PDB entry 4MDI | X-ray diffraction, 2.00 A resolution | chains A and B of the 3 polymer chains in the assembly

# Chain A
Name: HLA class II histocompatibility antigen, DR alpha chain
Source organism: Homo sapiens
Notes: fragment: Extracellular Domain
UniProt: P01903 (DRA_HUMAN); residues 1-181 here correspond to UniProt positions 26-206 (UniProt number = residue number + 25)
Amino-acid sequence (189 residues; numbered 1 to 189; the number before each row is that of its first residue):
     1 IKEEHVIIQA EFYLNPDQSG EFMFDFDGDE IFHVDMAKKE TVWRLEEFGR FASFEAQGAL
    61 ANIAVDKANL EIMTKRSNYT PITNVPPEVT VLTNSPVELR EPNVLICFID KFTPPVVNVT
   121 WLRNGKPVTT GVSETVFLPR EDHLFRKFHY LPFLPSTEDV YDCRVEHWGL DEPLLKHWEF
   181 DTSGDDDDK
Disordered / not traced: 1-2, 182-189
Differences from the reference sequence: expression tag (182-189)
UniProt features mapped onto this chain:
  - region: Glu179 to Asp181 (Connecting peptide)
  - site: Gln9 (Self- and pathogen-derived peptide antigen), Gly49 (Self-peptide antigen), Phe51 (Self- and pathogen-derived peptide antigen), Ala52 (Self-peptide antigen), Ser53 (Self- and pathogen-derived peptide antigen), Glu55 (Pathogen-derived peptide antigen), Asn62 (Self- and pathogen-derived peptide antigen), Asn69 (Pathogen-derived peptide antigen), Arg76 (Self- and pathogen-derived peptide antigen)
  - glycosylation (N-linked (GlcNAc...) asparagine): Asn78, Asn118
Disulfide bonds: Cys107-Cys163
Covalently attached groups: N-acetylglucosamine (NAG) linked to Asn78, Asn118

# Chain B
Name: HLA class II histocompatibility antigen, DRB1-4 beta chain
Source organism: Homo sapiens
Notes: fragment: Extracellular Domain
UniProt: P13760 (2B14_HUMAN); residues 1-190 here correspond to UniProt positions 30-219 (UniProt number = residue number + 29)
Amino-acid sequence (200 residues; numbered -1 to 198; the number before each row is that of its first residue; numbers below 1 keep their minus sign (Gly-1 is residue -1)):
    -1 GSGDTRPRFL EQVKHECHFF NGTERVRFLD RYFYHQEEYV RFDSDVGEYR AVTELGRPDA
    59 EYWNSQKDIL EDERAAVDTY CRHNYGVVES FTVQRRVYPE VTVYPAKTQP LQHHNLLVCS
   119 VNGFYPGSIE VRWFRNGQEE KTGVVSTGLI QNGDWTFQTL VMLETVPRSG EVYTCQVEHP
   179 SLTSPLTVEW RATGGDDDDK
Disordered / not traced: -1 to 1, 191-198
Differences from the reference sequence: expression tag (-1 to 0, 191-198); variant Ile67 (Leu96 in P13760), Asp70 (Gln99 in P13760), Glu71 (Lys100 in P13760), Val86 (Gly115 in P13760)
Disulfide bonds: Cys15-Cys79, Cys117-Cys173
Covalently attached groups: N-acetylglucosamine (NAG) linked to Asn19

# Interface between chain A and chain B
Pairs across the interface (120):
  Glu3(A) with His16(B), salt bridge; Phe17(B); Phe18(B)
  Glu4(A) with Phe17(B), hydrogen bond (backbone-backbone); Asn19(B); Gly20(B), hydrogen bond (side chain-backbone)
  His5(A) with Cys15(B); His16(B); Phe17(B), hydrogen bond (backbone-backbone)
  Val6(A) with Cys15(B); His16(B)
  Ile7(A) with His13(B); Glu14(B); Cys15(B), hydrogen bond (backbone-backbone); Phe17(B), hydrophobic
  Ile8(A) with Lys12(B); His13(B); Glu14(B)
  Gln9(A) with Val11(B); Lys12(B); His13(B), hydrogen bond (backbone-backbone); Tyr78(B), hydrogen bond
  Ala10(A) with Val11(B)
  Glu11(A) with Gln10(B); Val11(B), hydrogen bond (backbone-backbone); His13(B), salt bridge
  Phe12(A) with Leu8(B), hydrophobic; Glu9(B)
  Tyr13(A) with Phe7(B); Leu8(B); Glu9(B), hydrogen bond (backbone-backbone)
  Leu14(A) with Arg6(B); Phe7(B)
  Asn15(A) with Arg6(B); Phe7(B), hydrogen bond (backbone-backbone)
  Pro16(A) with Arg4(B); Pro5(B); Arg6(B)
  Asp17(A) with Arg6(B), salt bridge
  Phe24(A) with Tyr78(B); Asn82(B)
  Phe26(A) with Thr90(B); Val91(B); Tyr123(B); Trp153(B), hydrophobic
  Gly28(A) with Gln149(B), hydrogen bond (backbone-side chain)
  Asp29(A) with Tyr123(B); Gln149(B); Trp153(B)
  Glu30(A) with Trp153(B), hydrogen bond (backbone-side chain)
  Arg44(A) with Gly151(B), hydrogen bond (side chain-backbone); Asp152(B); Trp153(B)
  Leu45(A) with Arg93(B)
  Glu47(A) with Phe89(B)
  Phe48(A) with Phe89(B), hydrophobic; Trp153(B)
  Phe51(A) with Phe89(B), hydrophobic
  Ala52(A) with Val85(B), hydrophobic
  Asn62(A) with His13(B)
  Asp66(A) with Glu9(B); Val11(B)
  Leu70(A) with Phe7(B); Leu8(B); Glu9(B); Tyr32(B), hydrophobic
  Met73(A) with Glu9(B); Tyr32(B), hydrophobic; Tyr37(B); Leu53(B); Asp57(B)
  Thr74(A) with Phe7(B); Tyr32(B)
  Arg76(A) with Leu53(B), hydrogen bond (side chain-backbone); Pro56(B); Asp57(B), salt bridge
  Ser77(A) with Tyr32(B), hydrogen bond
  Tyr79(A) with Phe7(B)
  Thr80(A) with Phe7(B); Tyr32(B), hydrogen bond (backbone-side chain); His33(B), hydrogen bond (backbone-side chain)
  Pro81(A) with Pro5(B), hydrophobic; Arg6(B); Phe7(B), hydrophobic; His33(B), hydrogen bond (backbone-side chain)
  Ile82(A) with Arg6(B), hydrogen bond (backbone-backbone); Leu8(B), hydrophobic; His33(B), hydrogen bond (backbone-side chain); Gln34(B)
  Leu92(A) with Gln156(B)
  Thr93(A) with Gln156(B), hydrogen bond (backbone-side chain)
  Asn94(A) with Asn120(B), hydrogen bond (backbone-side chain); Gln156(B)
  Ser95(A) with Asn120(B)
  Pro96(A) with Glu98(B); Ser118(B); Asn120(B)
  Ile106(A) with Asn150(B)
  Thr113(A) with Leu8(B); Gln34(B)
  Pro139(A) with Lys12(B)
  Arg140(A) with Lys12(B), hydrogen bond (backbone-side chain)
  Asp142(A) with Gln34(B)
  His143(A) with Gln10(B), hydrogen bond (backbone-side chain); Lys12(B), hydrogen bond; Arg29(B); Phe31(B); Gln34(B)
  Leu144(A) with Gln34(B)
  Phe145(A) with Leu8(B), hydrophobic; Gln10(B)
  Arg146(A) with Gln149(B), hydrogen bond
  Phe148(A) with Gln149(B); Asn150(B); Gly151(B)
  Tyr150(A) with Asn150(B), hydrogen bond (side chain-backbone); Gly151(B); Asp152(B)
  Trp168(A) with Asp2(B); Arg6(B)
Other interface residues (no listed pair), chain A (59 interface residues in all): Asp27, Ile31, Asn69, Pro115, Thr135
Other interface residues (no listed pair), chain B (51 interface residues in all): Tyr30, Gly54, Tyr83, Val86, Thr100, Tyr102, Phe155

# In short
59 residues of chain A face 51 of chain B across their interface, with 26 hydrogen bonds and 4 salt bridges.
Polar contacts include Glu3(A)-His16(B), Glu11(A)-His13(B) and Asp17(A)-Arg6(B).
Here chain A is HLA class II histocompatibility antigen, DR alpha chain and chain B is HLA class II
histocompatibility antigen, DRB1-4 beta chain, both from Homo sapiens. Entry 4MDI (Immune Receptor) was
determined by X-ray diffraction (same publication as 4MCY, 4MCZ, 4MD0, 4MD4, 4MD5 and 4MDJ).
